1WMN - chains A and B; structure by X-ray diffraction, 1.80 A resolution.

# Chain A (and B)
Name: Phenylethylamine oxidase
Source organism: Arthrobacter globiformis
Notes: EC 1.4.3.6; chain B of this document is another copy of the same molecule, construct and numbering; everything in this record applies to it too
UniProtKB: P46881 (PAOX_ARTGO); residues 1-638 here = UniProt positions 1-638
Sequence (638 residues; row label = number of the first residue in the row):
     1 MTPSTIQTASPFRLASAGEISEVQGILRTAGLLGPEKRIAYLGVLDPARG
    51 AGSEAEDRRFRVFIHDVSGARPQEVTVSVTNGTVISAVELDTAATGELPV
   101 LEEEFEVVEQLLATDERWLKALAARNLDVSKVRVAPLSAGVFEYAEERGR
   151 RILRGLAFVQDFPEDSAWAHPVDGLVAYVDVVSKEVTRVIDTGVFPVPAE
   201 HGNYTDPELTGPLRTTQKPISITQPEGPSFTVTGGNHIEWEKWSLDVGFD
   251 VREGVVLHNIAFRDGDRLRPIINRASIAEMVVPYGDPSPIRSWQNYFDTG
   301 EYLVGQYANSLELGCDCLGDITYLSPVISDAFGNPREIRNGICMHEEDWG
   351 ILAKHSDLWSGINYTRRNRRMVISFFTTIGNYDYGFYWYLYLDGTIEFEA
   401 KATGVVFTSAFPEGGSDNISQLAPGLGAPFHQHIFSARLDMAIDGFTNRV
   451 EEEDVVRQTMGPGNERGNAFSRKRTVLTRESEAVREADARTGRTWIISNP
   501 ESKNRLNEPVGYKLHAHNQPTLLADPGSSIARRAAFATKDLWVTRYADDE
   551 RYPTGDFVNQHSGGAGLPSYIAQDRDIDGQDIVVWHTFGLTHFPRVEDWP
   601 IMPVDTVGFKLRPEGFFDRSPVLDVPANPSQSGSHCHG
Disordered / not traced: 1-8, 629-638
Disulfides: Cys317-Cys343
Modified residues: Tyr382 (5-(2-carboxy-2-aminoethyl)-2-hydroxy-1,4-benzoquinone; TPQ)
Sequence notes: modified residue (382)
Bound ions: Co2+: His431, His433, His592
Curated features (UniProtKB/Swiss-Prot):
  - active site: Asp298 (Proton acceptor), Tyr382 (Schiff-base intermediate with substrate)
  - binding site (substrate): Tyr296 to Tyr307, Ile379 to Tyr384
  - binding site (Cu cation): His431, His433, His592
  - modified residue: Tyr382 (2',4',5'-topaquinone)
  - mutagenesis: Tyr382 (Y382F: Loss of activity)

# Interface between chain A and chain B
Contacting residue pairs (308; chain A residue first):
  Arg133(A) with Trp359(B)
  Val134(A) with Trp359(B)
  Ala135(A) with Trp359(B)
  Phe142(A) with Arg466(B)
  Glu143(A) with Arg466(B), salt bridge
  Tyr144(A) with Arg466(B), hydrogen bond
  Gln160(A) with Trp359(B), hydrogen bond (side chain-backbone); Ser360(B)
  Pro163(A) with Trp359(B); Ser360(B)
  Glu164(A) with Ser360(B); Ile362(B)
  Asp165(A) with Ser360(B)
  Ala167(A) with Trp359(B), hydrophobic
  Trp168(A) with Asp357(B), hydrogen bond; Trp359(B), hydrophobic
  Glu200(A) with Arg505(B), salt bridge
  Tyr204(A) with His355(B); Tyr364(B), hydrophobic; Leu623(B), hydrophobic
  Leu209(A) with Arg619(B); Leu623(B), hydrophobic
  Thr210(A) with Leu623(B); Asp624(B)
  Pro212(A) with Asp624(B)
  Leu213(A) with Asp624(B)
  Arg214(A) with Glu241(B), salt bridge; Lys242(B); Leu392(B); Pro621(B), hydrogen bond (side chain-backbone); Val622(B); Asp624(B), salt bridge; Val625(B); Pro626(B)
  Thr216(A) with Ser229(B); Glu241(B), hydrogen bond
  Gln217(A) with Ser229(B); Glu241(B), hydrogen bond; Arg369(B); Leu392(B); Val625(B)
  Lys218(A) with Glu226(B), salt bridge; Gly227(B); Ser229(B), hydrogen bond (backbone-side chain); Arg369(B), hydrogen bond (backbone-side chain)
  Pro219(A) with Gln224(B); Pro225(B); Glu226(B)
  Ile220(A) with Thr223(B); Gln224(B); Asp348(B); Arg369(B)
  Ser221(A) with Ser221(B); Ile222(B); Thr223(B), hydrogen bond (backbone-backbone); Pro225(B)
  Ile222(A) with Ser221(B)
  Thr223(A) with Ile220(B); Ser221(B), hydrogen bond (backbone-backbone)
  Gln224(A) with Lys218(B); Pro219(B), hydrogen bond (side chain-backbone); Ile220(B)
  Pro225(A) with Pro219(B), hydrophobic
  Glu226(A) with Lys218(B); Pro219(B)
  Gly227(A) with Lys218(B)
  Pro228(A) with Lys218(B)
  Ser229(A) with Thr216(B), hydrogen bond (side chain-backbone); Gln217(B); Lys218(B), hydrogen bond (side chain-backbone)
  Glu241(A) with Arg214(B), salt bridge; Thr216(B), hydrogen bond; Gln217(B), hydrogen bond
  Lys242(A) with Arg214(B)
  Tyr284(A) with Asn468(B)
  Gly285(A) with Asn468(B); Ala469(B); Phe470(B), hydrogen bond (backbone-backbone)
  Asp286(A) with Asn468(B)
  Pro287(A) with Gly463(B); Ala469(B), hydrophobic
  Ser292(A) with Arg466(B), hydrogen bond; Asn468(B)
  Trp293(A) with Arg466(B)
  Asn309(A) with Lys354(B)
  Gly314(A) with Asn628(B)
  Cys315(A) with Ile351(B); Arg367(B), hydrogen bond (backbone-side chain); Asn628(B)
  Asp316(A) with Ile351(B); Lys354(B), salt bridge; Thr365(B); Arg367(B), hydrogen bond (backbone-side chain)
  Cys317(A) with Arg367(B)
  Leu318(A) with Asp348(B); Arg367(B)
  Glu347(A) with Ile220(B)
  Asp348(A) with Ile220(B); Leu318(B)
  Trp349(A) with Trp349(B), hydrophobic
  Ile351(A) with Cys315(B); Asp316(B); Val604(B)
  Leu352(A) with Pro603(B); Val604(B), hydrogen bond (backbone-backbone)
  Ala353(A) with Thr403(B); Met602(B)
  Lys354(A) with Asn309(B); Asp316(B), salt bridge; Phe376(B); Asp383(B); Thr403(B), hydrogen bond (backbone-side chain); Gly404(B), hydrogen bond (backbone-backbone)
  His355(A) with Tyr204(B); Gly380(B); Asn381(B), hydrogen bond (side chain-backbone); Asp383(B), salt bridge; Gly404(B); Val405(B); Ile601(B)
  Ser356(A) with Thr378(B); Asp383(B), hydrogen bond (backbone-side chain)
  Asp357(A) with Trp168(B), hydrogen bond
  Trp359(A) with Arg133(B); Val134(B); Ala135(B); Gln160(B), hydrogen bond (backbone-side chain); Pro163(B); Ala167(B), hydrophobic; Trp168(B), hydrophobic
  Ser360(A) with Gln160(B); Pro163(B); Glu164(B); Asp165(B)
  Ile362(A) with Glu164(B); Thr205(B)
  Tyr364(A) with Tyr204(B), hydrophobic; Thr205(B); Ile601(B), hydrophobic
  Thr365(A) with Asp316(B)
  Arg367(A) with Gly314(B); Cys315(B), hydrogen bond (side chain-backbone); Asp316(B), hydrogen bond (side chain-backbone); Cys317(B); Leu318(B)
  Arg369(A) with Gln217(B); Lys218(B), hydrogen bond (side chain-backbone); Ile220(B)
  Phe376(A) with Lys354(B)
  Thr378(A) with Ser356(B)
  Gly380(A) with His355(B)
  Asn381(A) with His355(B), hydrogen bond (backbone-side chain)
  Asp383(A) with Lys354(B); His355(B), salt bridge; Ser356(B), hydrogen bond (side chain-backbone)
  Tyr387(A) with Ile351(B)
  Leu392(A) with Arg214(B); Gln217(B)
  Thr403(A) with Ala353(B); Lys354(B), hydrogen bond (side chain-backbone)
  Gly404(A) with Lys354(B), hydrogen bond (backbone-backbone); His355(B)
  Val405(A) with His355(B)
  Asp417(A) with Ser471(B), hydrogen bond (backbone-side chain)
  Asn418(A) with Gln458(B), hydrogen bond; Ala469(B); Phe470(B), hydrogen bond (side chain-backbone)
  Gln421(A) with Leu506(B)
  Leu422(A) with Leu506(B)
  Ala423(A) with Arg505(B); Leu506(B)
  Pro424(A) with Arg505(B); Leu506(B)
  Phe430(A) with Phe470(B); Arg472(B)
  His431(A) with Phe470(B)
  Gln432(A) with Phe470(B)
  Val455(A) with Leu523(B), hydrophobic; Phe593(B), hydrophobic
  Arg457(A) with Leu523(B), hydrogen bond (side chain-backbone); Ala524(B), hydrogen bond (side chain-backbone); Pro526(B)
  Gln458(A) with Asn418(B), hydrogen bond; Asp525(B)
  Thr459(A) with Asp525(B)
  Met460(A) with Asp525(B), hydrogen bond (backbone-side chain); Gly527(B); Ser528(B)
  Gly463(A) with Pro287(B)
  Arg466(A) with Phe142(B); Glu143(B), salt bridge; Tyr144(B), hydrogen bond; Ser292(B), hydrogen bond; Trp293(B); Ser528(B)
  Gly467(A) with Ala524(B); Asp525(B), hydrogen bond (backbone-backbone); Ser528(B)
  Asn468(A) with Tyr284(B), hydrogen bond (side chain-backbone); Gly285(B); Asp286(B), hydrogen bond (side chain-backbone); Ser292(B)
  Ala469(A) with Gly285(B); Asn418(B)
  Phe470(A) with Gly285(B), hydrogen bond (backbone-backbone); Asp417(B); Asn418(B), hydrogen bond (backbone-side chain); Phe430(B); His431(B); Gln432(B); Leu523(B), hydrophobic; Thr591(B); Phe593(B), hydrophobic
  Ser471(A) with Asp417(B), hydrogen bond (side chain-backbone); Phe593(B)
  Arg472(A) with Phe430(B); Phe593(B)
  Ala487(A) with Arg490(B), hydrogen bond (backbone-side chain)
  Asp488(A) with Arg490(B)
  Ala489(A) with Ala489(B), hydrophobic; Asn518(B); Pro520(B)
  Arg490(A) with Glu486(B), salt bridge; Ala487(B), hydrogen bond (side chain-backbone); Pro520(B)
  Gly492(A) with Pro520(B)
  Arg505(A) with Glu200(B), salt bridge; Ala423(B); Pro424(B)
  Leu506(A) with Gln421(B); Leu422(B); Ala423(B); Pro424(B); Val596(B), hydrophobic
  Asn518(A) with Ala489(B)
  Pro520(A) with Ala489(B); Arg490(B); Gly492(B)
  Leu523(A) with Val455(B), hydrophobic; Arg457(B), hydrogen bond (backbone-side chain); Phe470(B), hydrophobic
  Ala524(A) with Arg457(B), hydrogen bond (backbone-side chain); Gly467(B)
  Asp525(A) with Gln458(B); Thr459(B); Met460(B), hydrogen bond (side chain-backbone); Gly467(B), hydrogen bond (backbone-backbone)
  Pro526(A) with Arg457(B)
  Gly527(A) with Met460(B)
  Ser528(A) with Arg466(B); Gly467(B)
  Thr591(A) with Phe470(B)
  Phe593(A) with Val455(B), hydrophobic; Phe470(B), hydrophobic; Ser471(B); Arg472(B)
  Arg595(A) with Arg612(B); Pro613(B), hydrogen bond (side chain-backbone); Glu614(B)
  Val596(A) with Leu506(B), hydrophobic; Phe617(B); Asp618(B); Arg619(B); Ser620(B)
  Glu597(A) with Pro613(B); Glu614(B); Gly615(B), hydrogen bond (side chain-backbone); Phe616(B), hydrogen bond (side chain-backbone); Phe617(B), hydrogen bond (side chain-backbone); Ser620(B)
  Trp599(A) with Arg619(B); Ser620(B), hydrogen bond (backbone-backbone)
  Pro600(A) with Leu623(B), hydrophobic
  Ile601(A) with His355(B); Tyr364(B), hydrophobic
  Met602(A) with Ala353(B)
  Pro603(A) with Leu352(B)
  Val604(A) with Ile351(B); Leu352(B), hydrogen bond (backbone-backbone); Arg612(B)
  Arg612(A) with Arg595(B); Val604(B)
  Pro613(A) with Arg595(B), hydrogen bond (backbone-side chain); Glu597(B)
  Glu614(A) with Arg595(B); Glu597(B)
  Gly615(A) with Glu597(B), hydrogen bond (backbone-side chain)
  Phe616(A) with Glu597(B), hydrogen bond (backbone-side chain)
  Phe617(A) with Val596(B); Glu597(B), hydrogen bond (backbone-side chain)
  Asp618(A) with Val596(B)
  Arg619(A) with Leu209(B); Val596(B); Trp599(B)
  Ser620(A) with Val596(B); Glu597(B); Trp599(B), hydrogen bond (backbone-backbone)
  Pro621(A) with Arg214(B)
  Leu623(A) with Leu209(B), hydrophobic; Thr210(B); Pro600(B)
  Asp624(A) with Thr210(B); Pro212(B); Leu213(B); Arg214(B), salt bridge
  Val625(A) with Arg214(B)
  Pro626(A) with Arg214(B)
  Asn628(A) with Gln217(B), hydrogen bond
Other interface residues (no listed pair), chain A (154 interface residues in all): Phe158, Tyr178, Thr205, Pro283, Pro289, Glu346, Asp393, Glu453, Asn464, Glu486, Thr491, Asn504, Gln519, Leu522, Ser529, Asp605, Val622
Other interface residues (no listed pair), chain B (152 interface residues in all): Phe158, Pro228, Pro289, Glu346, Glu347, Tyr387, Asp393, Glu453, Asn464, Asp488, Thr491, Asn504, Gln519, Leu522, Ser529, Asp605

# In short
154 residues of chain A face 152 of chain B across their interface, with 66 hydrogen bonds and 14 salt
bridges. Polar pairs include Glu143(A)-Arg466(B), Glu200(A)-Arg505(B) and Arg214(A)-Glu241(B).
Both chains are Phenylethylamine oxidase (Arthrobacter globiformis). Entry 1WMN (Crystal structure of
topaquinone-containing amine oxidase activated by cobalt ion) was determined by X-ray diffraction, deposited
together with 1WMO and 1WMP.
